PDB entry 6S7T | electron microscopy, 3.50 A resolution | chains F and G of the 10 polymer chains in the assembly

[Chain F]
Molecule: Dolichyl-diphosphooligosaccharide--protein glycosyltransferase subunit 2
Organism: Homo sapiens
UniProt: P04844 (RPN2_HUMAN); numbering as in UniProt (aligned over 1-631)
Amino-acid sequence (631 residues; row label = number of the first residue in the row):
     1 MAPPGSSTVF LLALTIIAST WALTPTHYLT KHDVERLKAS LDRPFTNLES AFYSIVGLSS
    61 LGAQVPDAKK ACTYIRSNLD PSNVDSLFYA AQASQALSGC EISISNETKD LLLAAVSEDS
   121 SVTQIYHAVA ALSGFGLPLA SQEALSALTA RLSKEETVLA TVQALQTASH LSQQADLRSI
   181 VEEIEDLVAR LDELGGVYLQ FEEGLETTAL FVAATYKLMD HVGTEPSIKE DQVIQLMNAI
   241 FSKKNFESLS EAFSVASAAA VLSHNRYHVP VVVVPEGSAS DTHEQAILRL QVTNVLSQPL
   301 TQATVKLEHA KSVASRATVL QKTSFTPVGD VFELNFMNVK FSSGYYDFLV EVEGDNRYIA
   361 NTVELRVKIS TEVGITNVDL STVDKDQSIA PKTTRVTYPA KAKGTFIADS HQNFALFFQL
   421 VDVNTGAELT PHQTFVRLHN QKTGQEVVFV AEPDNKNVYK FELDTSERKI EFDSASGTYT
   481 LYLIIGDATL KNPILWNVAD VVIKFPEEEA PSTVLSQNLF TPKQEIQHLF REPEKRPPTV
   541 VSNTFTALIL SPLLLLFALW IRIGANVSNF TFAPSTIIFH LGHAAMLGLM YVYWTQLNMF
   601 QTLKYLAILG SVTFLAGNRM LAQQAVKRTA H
Not modelled in the structure: 1-368, 507-518, 631
UniProt features mapped onto this chain:
  - glycosylation: Asn-106 (N-linked (GlcNAc...) asparagine)
  - cross-link: Lys-154 (Glycyl lysine isopeptide (Lys-Gly) (interchain with G-Cter in ubiquitin))
Small-molecule neighbours:
  - EGY ((4R,7R)-4-hydroxy-N,N,N-trimethyl-4,9-dioxo-7-[(undecanoyloxy)methyl]-3,5,8-trioxa-4lambda~5~-phosphadocosan-1-aminium), molecule 1: Phe-579, Leu-606, Gly-610, Ser-611, Thr-613, Phe-614, Gly-617, Asn-618, Leu-621
  - EGY, molecule 2: Tyr-593, Trp-594, Leu-597, Asn-598, Met-599, Phe-600, Leu-603
  - KZB ((2S,3R,4R,5S,6S)-2-(hydroxymethyl)-6-[(1S,2R,3R,4R,5'S,6S,7R,8S,9R,12R,13R,15S,16S,18R)-5',7,9,13-tetramethyl-3,15-bis(oxidanyl)spiro[5-oxapentacyclo[10.8.0.02,9.04,8.013,18]icosane-6,2'-oxane]-16-yl]oxy-oxane-3,4,5-triol), molecule 1: Leu-550, Tyr-591, Trp-594
  - KZB, molecule 2: Phe-557, Ile-561, Ala-565, Asn-566, Val-567
  - KZB, molecule 3: Leu-559, Arg-562, Ile-563
  - KZB, molecule 4: Leu-581, Ala-585, Val-592, Gln-596, Leu-597, Gln-601, Tyr-605, Leu-609
  - KZB, molecule 5: Leu-581, Ala-584, Ala-585, Gly-588, Tyr-591, Val-592, Gln-596
  - KZB, molecule 6: Ala-584, Leu-587, Gly-588, Tyr-591

[Chain G]
Molecule: Dolichyl-diphosphooligosaccharide--protein glycosyltransferase 48 kDa subunit
Organism: Homo sapiens
UniProt: A0A024RAD5 (A0A024RAD5_HUMAN); residues 1-456 here = UniProt positions 1-456
Amino-acid sequence (456 residues; numbered 1 to 456; the number before each row is that of its first residue):
     1 MGYFRCAGAG SFGRRRKMEP STAARAWALF WLLLPLLGAV CASGPRTLVL LDNLNVRETH
    61 SLFFRSLKDR GFELTFKTAD DPSLSLIKYG EFLYDNLIIF SPSVEDFGGN INVETISAFI
   121 DGGGSVLVAA SSDIGDPLRE LGSECGIEFD EEKTAVIDHH NYDISDLGQH TLIVADTENL
   181 LKAPTIVGKS SLNPILFRGV GMVADPDNPL VLDILTGSST SYSFFPDKPI TQYPHAVGKN
   241 TLLIAGLQAR NNARVIFSGS LDFFSDSFFN SAVQKAAPGS QRYSQTGNYE LAVALSRWVF
   301 KEEGVLRVGP VSHHRVGETA PPNAYTVTDL VEYSIVIQQL SNGKWVPFDG DDIQLEFVRI
   361 DPFVRTFLKK KGGKYSVQFK LPDVYGVFQF KVDYNRLGYT HLYSSTQVSV RPLQHTQYER
   421 FIPSAYPYYA SAFSMMLGLF IFSIVFLHMK EKEKSD
Not modelled in the structure: 1-42, 453-456
Small-molecule neighbours:
  - KZB ((2S,3R,4R,5S,6S)-2-(hydroxymethyl)-6-[(1S,2R,3R,4R,5'S,6S,7R,8S,9R,12R,13R,15S,16S,18R)-5',7,9,13-tetramethyl-3,15-bis(oxidanyl)spiro[5-oxapentacyclo[10.8.0.02,9.04,8.013,18]icosane-6,2'-oxane]-16-yl]oxy-oxane-3,4,5-triol), molecule 1: Phe-421, Tyr-426, Tyr-429, Ala-430, Phe-433
  - KZB, molecule 2: Phe-433, Met-436, Leu-437, Phe-440
  - KZB, molecule 3: Phe-440, Ile-441, Ile-444

[How chain F and chain G interact]
Residue-residue contacts (78; chain F residue first):
  His-432(F) with Tyr-222(G), hydrogen bond; Phe-225(G), hydrogen bond (side chain-backbone); Lys-228(G), hydrogen bond (side chain-backbone); Ile-230(G)
  Gln-433(F) with His-159(G); Thr-220(G), hydrogen bond (side chain-backbone); Tyr-222(G)
  Phe-435(F) with Tyr-222(G), hydrophobic; Ile-230(G), hydrophobic; Pro-234(G), hydrophobic; Val-237(G), hydrophobic
  Glu-446(F) with Lys-239(G)
  Ile-484(F) with His-160(G); Thr-220(G)
  Gly-486(F) with His-159(G)
  Asp-487(F) with His-159(G), hydrogen bond (backbone-side chain); His-170(G)
  Ala-488(F) with His-159(G); Gly-168(G); His-170(G)
  Pro-493(F) with His-159(G); His-160(G), hydrogen bond (backbone-side chain)
  Ile-494(F) with His-160(G)
  Leu-519(F) with Pro-209(G), hydrophobic
  Phe-520(F) with Pro-209(G); Asn-395(G)
  Pro-522(F) with Asp-352(G); Gln-354(G)
  Lys-523(F) with Gln-354(G), hydrogen bond (backbone-side chain); Arg-365(G)
  Gln-524(F) with Arg-365(G), hydrogen bond (backbone-side chain)
  Glu-525(F) with Arg-365(G)
  Ile-526(F) with Pro-362(G); Phe-363(G); Val-364(G); Arg-365(G), hydrogen bond (backbone-backbone)
  His-528(F) with Pro-382(G); Asp-383(G)
  Phe-530(F) with Lys-380(G); Leu-381(G); Asp-383(G)
  Arg-531(F) with Asp-383(G), hydrogen bond (backbone-side chain)
  Arg-536(F) with Glu-419(G), salt bridge
  Pro-537(F) with Ser-424(G)
  Ser-542(F) with Pro-423(G), hydrogen bond (side chain-backbone); Tyr-426(G); Pro-427(G)
  Thr-546(F) with Tyr-426(G); Pro-427(G)
  Ile-549(F) with Pro-427(G), hydrophobic; Ser-431(G)
  Trp-560(F) with Ile-441(G), hydrophobic; Phe-442(G), hydrophobic; Val-445(G), hydrophobic
  Ala-565(F) with Val-445(G), hydrophobic; Met-449(G), hydrophobic
  Asn-566(F) with His-448(G); Met-449(G); Lys-450(G)
  Val-567(F) with Ile-444(G); His-448(G)
  Ser-568(F) with His-448(G), hydrogen bond (backbone-backbone); Lys-450(G)
  Asn-569(F) with His-448(G), hydrogen bond (backbone-side chain); Lys-450(G)
  Phe-570(F) with His-448(G)
  His-580(F) with Phe-440(G); Ser-443(G); His-448(G), hydrogen bond
  His-583(F) with Phe-440(G)
  Ala-584(F) with Phe-440(G), hydrophobic
  Met-590(F) with Met-436(G), hydrophobic
  Tyr-591(F) with Phe-433(G), hydrophobic
  Trp-594(F) with Arg-420(G); Phe-421(G), hydrophobic; Phe-433(G), hydrophobic
  Met-620(F) with Leu-447(G), hydrophobic
  Gln-624(F) with Leu-447(G)
Also at the interface, not in a pair above, chain F (54 interface residues in all): Arg-437, Val-448, Val-450, Leu-495, Thr-521, Gln-527, Phe-545, Leu-550, Leu-553, Phe-557, Gly-564, Phe-579, Leu-587, Thr-595
Also at the interface, not in a pair above, chain G (61 interface residues in all): Gln-169, Ser-219, Phe-224, Pro-226, Pro-229, Tyr-233, Gly-238, Thr-328, Phe-367, Arg-396, Leu-397, Ile-422, Tyr-429, Ala-430, Ser-434, Leu-437, Leu-439

[In short]
Chain F and chain G form an interface of 54 and 61 residues respectively, with 14 hydrogen bonds and 1 salt
bridge. Polar pairs include Arg-536(F)/Glu-419(G), His-432(F)/Tyr-222(G) and His-432(F)/Phe-225(G). 3 compound
KZB molecules are bound between chain F and chain G.
Chain F is Dolichyl-diphosphooligosaccharide--protein glycosyltransferase subunit 2 and chain G is
Dolichyl-diphosphooligosaccharide--protein glycosyltransferase 48 kDa subunit, both from Homo sapiens; the
structure, Cryo-EM structure of human oligosaccharyltransferase complex OST-B, was determined by electron
microscopy, deposited together with 6S7O.
